PDB entry 9K41 | electron microscopy, 2.81 A resolution | chains A and J of the 10 polymer chains in the assembly

[Chain A]
Protein: Histone H3.1
Organism: Arabidopsis thaliana
UniProtKB: P59226 (H31_ARATH); residues 0-135 here correspond to UniProt positions 1-136 (UniProt number = residue number + 1)
Amino-acid sequence (136 residues; numbered 0 to 135; the number before each row is that of its first residue; numbering starts at 0):
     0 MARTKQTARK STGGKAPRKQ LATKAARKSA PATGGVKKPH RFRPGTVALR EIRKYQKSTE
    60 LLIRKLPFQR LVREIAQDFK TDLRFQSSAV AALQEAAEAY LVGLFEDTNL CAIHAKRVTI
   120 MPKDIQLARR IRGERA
Unresolved in the structure: 0-37, 134-135
UniProt features mapped onto this chain:
  - site: Lys14 (Not N6-methylated), Lys27 (Not N6-acetylated), Ala31 (Recognition by ATXR5 and ATXR6), Lys36 (Not N6-acetylated)
  - modified residue: Lys4 (N6,N6,N6-trimethyllysine), Lys9 (N6,N6,N6-trimethyllysine), Ser10 (Phosphoserine), Thr11 (Phosphothreonine), Lys14 (N6-acetyllysine), Lys18 (N6-acetyllysine), Lys23 (N6-acetyllysine), Lys27 (N6,N6,N6-trimethyllysine), Ser28 (Phosphoserine), Lys36 (N6,N6,N6-trimethyllysine)

[Chain J]
Molecule: 15.2.2 DNA
Sequence (147 nucleotides; each row starts with the number of its first residue; numbers below 1 keep their minus sign (DT-73 is residue -73)):
   -73 TTAATGCTTG TGCCTTTATT AAAGAGGAAA GTTGCGGTGG ATTAAAGCAC CATCGTGCGG
   -13 AGAATACGAT AAGGCTCTTG CTTCATTTGA AGTTATTGAC AGTTGAATCG AGCCGCTCAA
    47 TTGGTCAATT ATGGAGTCAA TAAAGGT
Unresolved in the structure: -73, 73

[Interface between chain A and chain J]
Contacting residue pairs (24):
  His39(A) with DC-67(J), sugar contact
  Arg40(A) with DT9(J), hydrogen bond to the base; DC10(J), sugar contact
  Phe41(A) with DT9(J), sugar contact; DC10(J), hydrogen bond to the phosphate
  Arg42(A) with DT9(J), phosphate contact
  Pro43(A) with DT8(J), phosphate contact; DT9(J), phosphate contact
  Gly44(A) with DT8(J), phosphate contact; DT9(J), hydrogen bond to the phosphate
  Thr45(A) with DT9(J), phosphate contact
  Val46(A) with DT9(J), hydrogen bond to the phosphate
  Ala47(A) with DT9(J), hydrogen bond to the phosphate
  Arg49(A) with DT-66(J), sugar contact; DT-65(J), phosphate contact
  Lys56(A) with DG-64(J), salt bridge to the phosphate
  Arg63(A) with DA17(J), phosphate contact; DG18(J), salt bridge to the phosphate
  Lys64(A) with DG18(J), hydrogen bond to the phosphate
  Leu65(A) with DA17(J), phosphate contact; DG18(J), hydrogen bond to the phosphate
  Pro66(A) with DA17(J), sugar contact
  Arg69(A) with DA17(J), salt bridge to the phosphate
  Arg83(A) with DA27(J), sugar contact
Also at the interface, not in a pair above, chain A (18 interface residues in all): Lys115
Also at the interface, not in a pair above, chain J (13 interface residues in all): DG-68, DA-2, DC26

[Overview]
18 residues of chain A and 13 residues of chain J are in contact; the contacts include 7 hydrogen bonds and 3
salt bridges. Polar contacts include Arg40(A)-DT9(J), Phe41(A)-DC10(J) and Gly44(A)-DT9(J).
Here chain A is Histone H3.1 (Arabidopsis thaliana) and chain J is 15.2.2 DNA. Entry 9K41 (Cryo-EM structure
of Arabidopsis thaliana H2A.W-nucleosome with Arabidopsis native 147bp DNA 15.2.2 (C2 symmetry)) was
determined by electron microscopy (same publication as 9K40 and 9K42).
